Entry 1JG9 (X-ray diffraction, 1.66 A resolution); this record covers chain A.

# Chain A
Molecule: Amylosucrase
Source organism: Neisseria polysaccharea
Notes: EC 2.4.1.4
UniProtKB: Q9ZEU2 (Q9ZEU2_NEIPO); residues 5-628 here correspond to UniProt positions 13-636 (UniProt number = residue number + 8)
Chain sequence (628 residues; row label = number of the first residue in the row):
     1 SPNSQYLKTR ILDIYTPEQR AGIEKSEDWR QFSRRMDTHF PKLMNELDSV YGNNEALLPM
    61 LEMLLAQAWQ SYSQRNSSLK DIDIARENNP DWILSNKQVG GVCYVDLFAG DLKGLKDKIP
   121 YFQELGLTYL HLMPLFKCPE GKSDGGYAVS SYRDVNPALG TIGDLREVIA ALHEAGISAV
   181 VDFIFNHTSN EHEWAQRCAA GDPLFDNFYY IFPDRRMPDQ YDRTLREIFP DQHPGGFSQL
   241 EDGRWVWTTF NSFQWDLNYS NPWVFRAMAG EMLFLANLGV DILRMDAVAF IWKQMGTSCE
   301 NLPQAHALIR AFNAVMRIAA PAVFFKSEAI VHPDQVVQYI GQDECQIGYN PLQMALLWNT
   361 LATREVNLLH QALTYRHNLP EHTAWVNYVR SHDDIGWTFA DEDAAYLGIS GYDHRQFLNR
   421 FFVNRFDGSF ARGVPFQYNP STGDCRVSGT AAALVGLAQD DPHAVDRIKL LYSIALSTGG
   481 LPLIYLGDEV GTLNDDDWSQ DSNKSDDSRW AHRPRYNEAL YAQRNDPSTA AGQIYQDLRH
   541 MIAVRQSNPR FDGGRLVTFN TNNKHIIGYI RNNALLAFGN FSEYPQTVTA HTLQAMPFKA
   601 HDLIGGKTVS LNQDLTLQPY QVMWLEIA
Sequence notes: cloning artifact (1-4)
Swiss-Prot annotation at these positions:
  - active site: Asp-286 (Nucleophile), Glu-328 (Proton donor)
  - binding site (substrate): Asp-144, His-187, Gln-254, Arg-284, His-392, Asp-393, Arg-509
  - site: Asp-444 (Transition state stabilizer)
Residues lining bound ligands:
  - alpha-D-glucopyranose (GLC), molecule 1: Asp-144, Tyr-147, His-187, Phe-229, Phe-250, Gln-254, Arg-284, Asp-286, Ala-287, Glu-328, His-392, Asp-393, Arg-509, Arg-513
  - alpha-D-glucopyranose (GLC), molecule 2: Thr-363, Asp-413, His-414, Phe-417, Phe-426
  - alpha-D-glucopyranose (GLC), molecule 3: Asn-562, His-591, Thr-592, Gln-594, Ala-595

# Summary
Ligands of chain A: 3 copies of alpha-D-glucopyranose. Curated annotation (UniProt) lists active-site residues
Asp-286 and Glu-328 and 7 substrate-binding residues.
Chain A is Amylosucrase (Neisseria polysaccharea); the structure, Crystal Structure of Amylosucrase from
Neisseria polysaccharea in Complex with D-glucose, was determined by X-ray diffraction (same publication as
1JGI).
